Entry 1LKM (X-ray diffraction, 1.69 A resolution); this record covers chain A.

Chain A:
Molecule: Rubrerythrin all-iron(III) form
Source organism: Desulfovibrio vulgaris
UniProtKB: P24931 (RUBY_DESVH); residues 1-191 here = UniProt positions 1-191
Amino-acid sequence (191 residues; each row starts with the number of its first residue):
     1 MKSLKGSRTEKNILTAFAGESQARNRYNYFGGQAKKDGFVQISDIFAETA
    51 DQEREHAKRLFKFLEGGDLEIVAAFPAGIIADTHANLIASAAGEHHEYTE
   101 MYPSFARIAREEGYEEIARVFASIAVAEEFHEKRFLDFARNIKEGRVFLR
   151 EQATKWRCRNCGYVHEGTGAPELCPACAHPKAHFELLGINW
Unresolved in the structure: 1
Bound ions: Fe ion site 1: E20, E53, E97, E128; Fe ion site 2: E53, E94, E128, H131; Fe ion site 3: C158, C161, C174, C177
Curated features (UniProtKB/Swiss-Prot):
  - binding site (Fe(3+)): E20, E53, E94, E97, E128, H131, C158, C161, C174, C177

Overview:
E20, E53, E97 and E128 coordinate Fe ion site 1. E53, E94, E128 and H131 coordinate Fe ion site 2. From
UniProt: 10 Fe3+-binding residues.
Chain A is Rubrerythrin all-iron(III) form (Desulfovibrio vulgaris); the structure, Crystal structure of
Desulfovibrio vulgaris rubrerythrin all-iron(III) form, was determined by X-ray diffraction together with 1LKO
and 1LKP from the same study.
